PDB entry 3X1V | X-ray diffraction, 2.92 A resolution | chains J and C of the 10 polymer chains in the assembly

Chain J:
Molecule: 146-nt DNA strand
Sequence (146 nucleotides; row label = number of the first residue in the row):
   147 ATCAATATCC ACCTGCAGAT TCTACCAAAA GTGTATTTGG AAACTGCTCC ATCAAAAGGC
   207 ATGTTCAGCT GAATTCAGCT GAACATGCCT TTTGATGGAG CAGTTTCCAA ATACACTTTT
   267 GGTAGAATCT GCAGGTGGAT ATTGAT
Ion coordination: Mn2+ site 1: DG185, DG186; Mn2+ site 2 near DG267 (its only coordinating residue here); Mn2+ site 3 near DG280 (its only coordinating residue here)

Chain C:
Name: Histone H2A type 1-B/E
Source organism: Homo sapiens
Reference sequence: P04908 (H2A1B_HUMAN); residues 1-129 here correspond to UniProt positions 2-130 (UniProt number = residue number + 1)
Amino-acid sequence (129 residues; each row starts with the number of its first residue):
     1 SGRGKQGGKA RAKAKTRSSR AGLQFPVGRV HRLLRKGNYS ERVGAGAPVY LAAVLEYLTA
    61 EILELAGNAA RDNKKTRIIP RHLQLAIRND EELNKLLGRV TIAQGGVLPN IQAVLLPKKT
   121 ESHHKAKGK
Unresolved in the structure: 1-12, 119-129
Swiss-Prot annotation at these positions:
  - modified residue: Ser1 (N-acetylserine), Arg3 (Citrulline), Lys5 (N6-(2-hydroxyisobutyryl)lysine), Lys9 (N6-(2-hydroxyisobutyryl)lysine), Lys13 (N6-(beta-hydroxybutyryl)lysine), Lys36 (N6-(2-hydroxyisobutyryl)lysine), Lys74 (N6-(2-hydroxyisobutyryl)lysine), Lys75 (N6-(2-hydroxyisobutyryl)lysine), Lys95 (N6-(2-hydroxyisobutyryl)lysine), Gln104 (N5-methylglutamine), Lys118 (N6-(2-hydroxyisobutyryl)lysine), Lys119 (N6-crotonyllysine), Thr120 (Phosphothreonine), Lys125 (N6-crotonyllysine)
  - cross-link (Glycyl lysine isopeptide (Lys-Gly)): Lys13 (interchain with G-Cter in ubiquitin), Lys15 (interchain with G-Cter in ubiquitin), Lys119 (interchain with G-Cter in ubiquitin)

How chain J and chain C interact:
Contacting residue pairs (15; chain J residue first):
  DT258(J) with Arg42(C), hydrogen bond to the sugar; Val43(C), sugar contact; Gly44(C), phosphate contact; Ala45(C), hydrogen bond to the phosphate
  DA259(J) with Arg42(C), phosphate contact; Val43(C), hydrogen bond to the phosphate
  DG267(J) with Thr16(C), sugar contact
  DG268(J) with Arg29(C), hydrogen bond to the phosphate
  DT269(J) with Arg29(C), salt bridge to the phosphate
  DG277(J) with Thr76(C), sugar contact; Arg77(C), hydrogen bond to the sugar
  DC278(J) with Lys75(C), phosphate contact; Thr76(C), hydrogen bond to the phosphate; Arg77(C), hydrogen bond to the phosphate
  DA279(J) with Lys75(C), salt bridge to the phosphate
Also at the interface, not in a pair above, chain J (10 interface residues in all): DT265, DT266
Also at the interface, not in a pair above, chain C (15 interface residues in all): Lys13, Ala14, Pro26, His31, Glu41, Lys74

Overview:
The interface between chain J and chain C involves 10 residues on one side and 15 on the other; the contacts
include 7 hydrogen bonds and 2 salt bridges. Polar contacts include DT258(J)-Arg42(C), DG277(J)-Arg77(C) and
DT258(J)-Ala45(C). DG185(J) and DG186(J) coordinate Mn2+ site 1.
Chain J is a 146-nt DNA strand and chain C is Histone H2A type 1-B/E (Homo sapiens); the structure, Crystal
structure of nucleosome core particle in the presence of histone variant involved in reprogramming, was
determined by X-ray diffraction (same publication as 3X1S, 3X1T and 3X1U).
